PDB entry 6WIC | X-ray diffraction, 1.55 A resolution | chains A and T of the 5 polymer chains in the assembly

Chain A:
Name: DNA-directed DNA/RNA polymerase mu
From: Homo sapiens
Notes: EC 2.7.7.7; engineered mutation(s): P398-P410 deletion replaced by G410 linker
Reference sequence: Q9NP87 (DPOLM_HUMAN); residue numbers follow UniProt; this construct covers 132-396, 409-494
Amino-acid sequence (356 residues; each row starts with the number of its first residue; note: 12 numbers in that range are skipped by the numbering (no residue carries them; nothing is unmodelled there)):
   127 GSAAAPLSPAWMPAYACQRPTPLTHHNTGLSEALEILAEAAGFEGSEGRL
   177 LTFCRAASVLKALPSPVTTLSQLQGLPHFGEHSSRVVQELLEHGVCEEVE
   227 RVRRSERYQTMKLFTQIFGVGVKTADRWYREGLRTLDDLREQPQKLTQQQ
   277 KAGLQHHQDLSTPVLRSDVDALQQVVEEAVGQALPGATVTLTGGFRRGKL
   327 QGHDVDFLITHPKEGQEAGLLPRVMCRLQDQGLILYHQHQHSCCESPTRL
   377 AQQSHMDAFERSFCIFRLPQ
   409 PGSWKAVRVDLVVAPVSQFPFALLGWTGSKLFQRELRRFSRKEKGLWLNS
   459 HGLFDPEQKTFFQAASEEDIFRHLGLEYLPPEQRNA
Disordered / not traced: 127-134, 366-383
Construct notes: expression tag (127-131); linker (410)
Ion coordination: Na+: Thr241, Ile243, Val246 (shared with 1 residue of chain P); K+: Thr241, Ile243, Val246 (shared with 1 residue of chain P); Mg2+ site 1: Asp330, Asp332 (together with DUP); Mg2+ site 2: Asp330, Asp332, Asp418 (together with DUP) (shared with 1 residue of chain P)
Residues lining bound ligands: DUP (2'-deoxyuridine 5'-alpha,beta-imido-triphosphate): Gly319, Gly320, Arg323, Lys325, Gln327, Gly328, His329, Asp330, Asp332, Asp418, Gly433, Trp434, Thr435, Gly436, Ser437, Lys438, Gln441
Curated features (UniProtKB/Swiss-Prot):
  - region: Arg323 to Asp332 (Involved in ssDNA binding)
  - binding site (Mg(2+)): Asp330, Asp332, Asp418
  - site: Gly433 (Responsible for the low discrimination between dNTP and rNTP)
Reported in the primary citation:
  - Mg2+ coordination: Asp330, Asp332, Asp418
  - binding site for the 6-nt DNA strand (chain T): Arg442, Arg445, Arg449, Lys450, Asn457
  - binding site for the 4-nt DNA strand: Gly174, Arg175, His204, Gly206, Glu207, His208, Ser209
  - binding site for the 3-nt DNA strand: Gln364, Glu386, Arg387
  - binding site for the 4-nt DNA strand: Gly245, Gly247, Thr250, His329, Phe389, Arg416, Trp434
  - Na+ coordination: Thr241 to Val246
  - mutagenesis - H208A: decreased catalytic activity on complementary DSB ends
  - mutagenesis - H208A: abolished catalytic activity on noncomplementary overhangs
  - conformationally variable residues (side-chain flip): Asn457, His459
  - contacts within the chain: Glu386-His459 (hydrogen bond)
  - mutagenesis - H459G: unchanged catalytic activity on SSB or DSB substrates (citing earlier work)
  - mutagenesis - N457D: decreased catalytic activity on all substrates (citing earlier work)
  - mutagenesis - R175A, R175H: decreased catalytic activity on end-joining (citing earlier work)

Chain T:
Molecule: 6-nt DNA strand
Sequence (6 nucleotides; numbered 1 to 6; the number before each row is that of its first residue):
     1 CGGCAT

Chain A / chain T interface:
Pairs across the interface - 13 pairs, chain A then chain T:
  Gly174(A) - DC4(T)  base contact
  Leu177(A) - DC4(T)  phosphate contact
  Leu177(A) - DA5(T)  phosphate contact
  Lys438(A) - DA5(T)  base contact
  Arg442(A) - DA5(T)  salt bridge to the phosphate
  Arg445(A) - DA5(T)  hydrogen bond to the base
  Arg445(A) - DT6(T)  hydrogen bond to the base
  Arg446(A) - DA5(T)  sugar contact
  Arg449(A) - DT6(T)  salt bridge to the phosphate
  Lys450(A) - DG3(T)  hydrogen bond to the phosphate
  Lys450(A) - DC4(T)  salt bridge to the phosphate
  Leu456(A) - DT6(T)  sugar contact
  Asn457(A) - DT6(T)  hydrogen bond to the phosphate
Other interface residues (no listed pair), chain A (11 interface residues in all): Arg181

Overview:
11 residues of chain A and 4 residues of chain T are in contact, with 4 hydrogen bonds and 3 salt bridges.
Polar pairs include Arg445(A)-DA5(T), Arg445(A)-DT6(T) and Lys450(A)-DG3(T). The paper reports a binding site
for the 4-nt DNA strand at Gly174(A), Arg175(A) and His204(A) among others; R175A and R175H of chain A reduce
catalytic activity on end-joining; 5 substitutions were tested in all.
Chain A is DNA-directed DNA/RNA polymerase mu (Homo sapiens) and chain T is a 6-nt DNA strand; the structure,
Pre-catalytic quaternary complex of human Polymerase Mu on a complementary DNA double-strand break substrate,
was determined by X-ray diffraction together with 6WID and 6WIE from the same study.
